PDB entry 6J5F | X-ray diffraction, 1.80 A resolution | chains A and L of the 3 polymer chains in the assembly

[Chain A]
Molecule: Envelope protein
Organism: Tick-borne encephalitis virus
Notes: fragment: Domain III
Reference sequence: A0A096YGU7 (A0A096YGU7_9FLAV); residues 301-401 here correspond to UniProt positions 53-153 (UniProt number = residue number - 248)
Chain sequence (101 residues; numbered 301 to 401; the number before each row is that of its first residue):
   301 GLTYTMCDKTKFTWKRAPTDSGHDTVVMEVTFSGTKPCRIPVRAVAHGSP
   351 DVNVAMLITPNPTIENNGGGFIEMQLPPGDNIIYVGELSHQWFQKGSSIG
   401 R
Unresolved in the structure: 301-303, 398-401
Disulfides: C307-C338

[Chain L]
Molecule: antibody light chain
Organism: Mus musculus
Notes: antibody fragment or engineered binder
Chain sequence (109 residues; row label = number of the first residue in the row):
     1 DIELTQSPASLSASVGETVTITCRASGNIHNYLAWYQQKQGKSPQLLVYK
    51 AQTLADGVPSRFSGSGSGTQYSLKINSLQPEDFGSYYCQHFWSTPPWTFG
   101 GGTKLEIKR
Unresolved in the structure: 109
Disulfides: C23-C88

[Chain A / chain L interface]
Contacting residue pairs - 14 pairs, chain A then chain L:
  K309(A) - Y32(L)
  T310(A) - Y32(L)
  T310(A) - F91(L)
  T310(A) - W92(L)
  T310(A) - S93(L)  hydrogen bond (backbone-backbone)
  K311(A) - F91(L)  hydrogen bond (side chain-backbone)
  K311(A) - S93(L)
  K311(A) - W97(L)
  F312(A) - S93(L)  hydrogen bond (backbone-side chain)
  T313(A) - S93(L)
  S333(A) - T94(L)
  S333(A) - P95(L)
  E387(A) - Y32(L)  hydrogen bond
  E387(A) - W92(L)
Other interface residues (no listed pair), chain A (8 interface residues in all): L388
The authors on this interface:
  - residue pairs: T310(A)-S93(L), K311(A)-F91(L) (hydrogen bond), F312(A)-S93(L), T313(A)-S93(L), E387(A)-Y32(L), L388(A)-W92(L)
  - epitope / paratope residues, chain A: T310(A), K311(A), F312(A), T313(A), S333(A), E387(A), L388(A)
  - epitope / paratope residues, chain L: F91(L), S93(L)

[Overview]
8 residues of chain A and 7 residues of chain L are in contact; the contacts include 4 hydrogen bonds. Polar
contacts include K311(A)-F91(L), F312(A)-S93(L) and E387(A)-Y32(L). The paper describes contacts between
T310(A) and S93(L), F312(A) and S93(L) and T313(A) and S93(L) among others; a hydrogen bond between K311(A)
and F91(L). From the paper: epitope/paratope residues T310(A), K311(A) and F91(L) among others.
Here chain A is Envelope protein (Tick-borne encephalitis virus) and chain L is antibody light chain (Mus
musculus). Entry 6J5F (Complex structure of MAb 4.2-scFv with tick-borne encephalitis virus envelope protein
Domain III) was determined by X-ray diffraction, deposited together with 6J5C, 6J5D and 6J5G.
